7XG4 - chains C and K of the 12 polymer chains in the assembly; structure by electron microscopy, 3.70 A resolution.

Chain C:
Molecule: Csf2
Source organism: Pseudomonas aeruginosa
Amino-acid sequence (348 residues; each row starts with the number of its first residue):
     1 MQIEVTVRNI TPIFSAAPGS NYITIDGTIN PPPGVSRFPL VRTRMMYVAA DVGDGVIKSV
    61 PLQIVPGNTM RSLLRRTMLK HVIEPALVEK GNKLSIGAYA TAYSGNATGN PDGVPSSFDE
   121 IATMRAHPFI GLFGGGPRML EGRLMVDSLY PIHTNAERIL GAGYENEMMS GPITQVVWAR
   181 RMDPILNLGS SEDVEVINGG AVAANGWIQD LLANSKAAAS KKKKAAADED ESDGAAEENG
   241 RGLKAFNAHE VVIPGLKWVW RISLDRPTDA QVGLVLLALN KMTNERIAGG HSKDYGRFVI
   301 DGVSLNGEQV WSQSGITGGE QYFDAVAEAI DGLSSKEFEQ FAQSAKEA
Unresolved in the structure: 224-238, 345-348

Chain K:
Molecule: TS
Sequence (54 nucleotides; row label = number of the first residue in the row):
     1 CTGCCGCACT TGCTCATCAA GCCTTCCTTC AGGTGTTGCT CCAGAAAGGG TGTT
Unresolved in the structure: 1-15, 53-54

Interface between chain C and chain K:
Pairs across the interface - 20 pairs, chain C then chain K:
  Ser36(C) - DT37(K)  base contact
  Ser36(C) - DG38(K)  base contact
  Arg37(C) - DG38(K)  hydrogen bond to the phosphate
  Arg37(C) - DC39(K)  salt bridge to the phosphate
  Phe38(C) - DT37(K)  base contact
  Phe38(C) - DG38(K)  sugar contact
  Pro39(C) - DG38(K)  phosphate contact
  Pro39(C) - DC39(K)  base contact
  Arg241(C) - DG38(K)  salt bridge to the phosphate
  Arg241(C) - DC39(K)  hydrogen bond to the sugar
  Arg241(C) - DT40(K)  sugar contact
  Lys244(C) - DT36(K)  base contact
  Lys244(C) - DT37(K)  sugar contact
  Lys244(C) - DG38(K)  phosphate contact
  Ala245(C) - DT37(K)  phosphate contact
  Ala245(C) - DG38(K)  phosphate contact
  Ala245(C) - DC39(K)  base contact
  Phe246(C) - DT37(K)  hydrogen bond to the phosphate
  Phe246(C) - DG38(K)  hydrogen bond to the phosphate
  Asn247(C) - DC39(K)  hydrogen bond to the base
Interface residues without a listed pair, chain C (11 interface residues in all): Tyr22, Arg181

Overview:
Chain C and chain K form an interface of 11 and 5 residues respectively, with 5 hydrogen bonds and 2 salt
bridges. Polar pairs include Asn247(C)-DC39(K), Arg241(C)-DC39(K) and Arg37(C)-DG38(K).
Chain C is Csf2 (Pseudomonas aeruginosa) and chain K is TS; the structure, CryoEM structure of type IV-A
CasDinG bound NTS-nicked Csf-crRNA-dsDNA quaternary complex in a second state, was determined by electron
microscopy, deposited together with 7XF1, 7XFZ, 7XG0, 7XG1, 7XG2 and 7XG3.
